PDB entry 6I8T | X-ray diffraction, 2.10 A resolution | chain A

# Chain A
Molecule: Poly [ADP-ribose] polymerase 1
Source organism: Gallus gallus
Notes: EC 2.4.2.30
UniProtKB: P26446 (PARP1_CHICK); residues 654-1014 here correspond to UniProt positions 651-1011 (UniProt number = residue number - 3)
Chain sequence (363 residues; row label = number of the first residue in the row):
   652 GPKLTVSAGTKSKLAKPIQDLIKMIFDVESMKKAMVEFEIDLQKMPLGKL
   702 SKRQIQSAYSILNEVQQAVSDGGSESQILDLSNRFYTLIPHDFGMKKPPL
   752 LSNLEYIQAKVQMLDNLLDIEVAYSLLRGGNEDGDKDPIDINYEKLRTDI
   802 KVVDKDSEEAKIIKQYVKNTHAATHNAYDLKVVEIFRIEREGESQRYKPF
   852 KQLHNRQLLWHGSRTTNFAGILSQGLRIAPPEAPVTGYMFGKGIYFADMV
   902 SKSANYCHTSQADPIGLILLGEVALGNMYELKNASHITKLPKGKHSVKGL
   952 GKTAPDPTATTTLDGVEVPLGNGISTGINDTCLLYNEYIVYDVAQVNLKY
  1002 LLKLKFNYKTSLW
Disordered / not traced: 652-661, 1010-1014
Sequence notes: expression tag (652-653)
Residues lining bound ligands: H7Z ((1R)-2-(1-cyclohexylpiperidin-4-yl)-1-methyl-3-oxidanylidene-1H-isoindole-4-carboxamide): Gln759, Val762, Gln763, Asp766, Trp861, His862, Gly863, Gly888, Tyr889, Tyr896, Phe897, Ala898, Lys903, Ser904, Tyr907, Glu988
Curated features (UniProtKB/Swiss-Prot):
  - active site: Glu988 (For poly [ADP-ribose] polymerase activity)
  - binding site (NAD(+)): His862 to Ser864, Gly871, Arg878, Ser904
From the paper describing this entry:
  - binding site for H7Z: Gly863, Tyr896, Ser904, Tyr907

# Overview
Ligands of chain A: compound H7Z. From UniProt: active-site residue Glu988 and 6 NAD+-binding residues. From
the paper: a binding site for H7Z at Gly863, Tyr896 and Ser904 among others.
Chain A is Poly [ADP-ribose] polymerase 1 (Gallus gallus); the structure, The catalytic fragment of
poly(adp-ribose) polymerase complexed with an isoindolinone inhibitor, was determined by X-ray diffraction
(same publication as 6I8M).
